PDB entry 4D8J | X-ray diffraction, 3.55 A resolution | chains B and M of the 4 polymer chains in the assembly

Chain B:
Name: Macrodomain Ter protein
Source organism: Escherichia coli
UniProtKB: P0A8N0 (MATP_ECOLI); numbering as in UniProt (aligned over 1-150)
Chain sequence (150 residues; row label = number of the first residue in the row):
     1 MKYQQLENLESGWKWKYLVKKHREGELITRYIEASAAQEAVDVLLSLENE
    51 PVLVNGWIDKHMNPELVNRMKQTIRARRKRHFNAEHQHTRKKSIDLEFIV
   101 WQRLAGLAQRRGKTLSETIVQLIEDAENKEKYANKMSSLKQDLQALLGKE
Not modelled in the structure: 149-150

Chain M:
Molecule: 19-nt DNA strand
Sequence (19 nucleotides; numbered 1 to 19; the number before each row is that of its first residue):
     1 TTCGTGACAATGTCACGAA

Chain B / chain M interface:
Contacting residue pairs - 23 pairs, chain B then chain M:
  Tyr17(B) - DT13(M)  hydrogen bond to the phosphate
  Lys20(B) - DT11(M)  hydrogen bond to the phosphate
  Lys20(B) - DG12(M)  sugar contact
  Lys21(B) - DT13(M)  phosphate contact
  Asn68(B) - DC14(M)  phosphate contact
  Arg69(B) - DT13(M)  salt bridge to the phosphate
  Arg69(B) - DC14(M)  salt bridge to the phosphate
  Gln72(B) - DT13(M)  sugar contact
  Gln72(B) - DC14(M)  hydrogen bond to the phosphate
  Thr73(B) - DG12(M)  sugar contact
  Thr73(B) - DT13(M)  hydrogen bond to the phosphate
  Ala76(B) - DT13(M)  base contact
  Arg77(B) - DT11(M)  salt bridge to the phosphate
  Arg77(B) - DG12(M)  salt bridge to the phosphate
  Arg80(B) - DT11(M)  base contact
  Arg80(B) - DG12(M)  hydrogen bond to the base
  Lys91(B) - DA9(M)  phosphate contact
  Lys92(B) - DC8(M)  sugar contact
  Lys92(B) - DA9(M)  salt bridge to the phosphate
  Ser93(B) - DC8(M)  sugar contact
  Ser93(B) - DA9(M)  base contact
  Ser93(B) - DA10(M)  hydrogen bond to the base
  Asp95(B) - DA7(M)  phosphate contact
Interface residues without a listed pair, chain B (15 interface residues in all): Arg75
Interface residues without a listed pair, chain M (9 interface residues in all): DA15

Summary:
15 residues of chain B and 9 residues of chain M are in contact; the contacts include 6 hydrogen bonds and 5
salt bridges. Polar contacts include Arg80(B)-DG12(M), Ser93(B)-DA10(M) and Tyr17(B)-DT13(M).
Here chain B is Macrodomain Ter protein (Escherichia coli) and chain M is a 19-nt DNA strand. Entry 4D8J
(Structure of E. coli MatP-mats complex) was determined by X-ray diffraction, deposited together with 3VEA and
3VEB.
